9D7I - chains C and E of the 10 polymer chains in the assembly; structure by electron microscopy, 3.68 A resolution.

== Chain C (and E) ==
Protein: Surface protein gp120
Source organism: Human immunodeficiency virus 1
Notes: chain E of this document is another copy of the same molecule, construct and numbering; everything in this record applies to it too
Sequence (496 residues; each row starts with the number of its first residue; note: 3 numbers in that range are skipped by the numbering (no residue carries them; nothing is unmodelled there)):
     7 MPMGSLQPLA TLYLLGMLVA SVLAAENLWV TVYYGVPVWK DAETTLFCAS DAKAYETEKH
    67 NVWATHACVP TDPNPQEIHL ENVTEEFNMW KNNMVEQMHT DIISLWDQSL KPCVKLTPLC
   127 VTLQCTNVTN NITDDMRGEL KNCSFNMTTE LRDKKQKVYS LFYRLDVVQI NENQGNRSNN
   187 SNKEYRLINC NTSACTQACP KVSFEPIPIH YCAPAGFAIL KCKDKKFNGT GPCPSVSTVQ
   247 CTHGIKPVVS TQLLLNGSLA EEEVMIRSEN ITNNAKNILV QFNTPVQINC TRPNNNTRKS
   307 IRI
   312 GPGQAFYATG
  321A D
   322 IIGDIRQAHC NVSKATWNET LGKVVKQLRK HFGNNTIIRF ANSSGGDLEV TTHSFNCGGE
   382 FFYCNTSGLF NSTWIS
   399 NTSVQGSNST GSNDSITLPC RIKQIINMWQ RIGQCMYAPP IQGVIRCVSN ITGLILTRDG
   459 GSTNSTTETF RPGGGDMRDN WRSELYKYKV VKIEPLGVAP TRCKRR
Unresolved in the structure: 7-33, 58-66, 178-187, 399-410
Disulfide bonds: Cys119-Cys205, Cys126-Cys196, Cys131-Cys149, Cys201-Cys433, Cys296-Cys331, Cys378-Cys445, Cys385-Cys418
Covalently attached groups: N-acetylglucosamine (NAG) linked to Asn88, Asn133, Asn137, Asn148, Asn152, Asn234, Asn262, Asn276, Asn295, Asn301, Asn332, Asn355, Asn386, Asn392, Asn448; glycan linked to Asn363

== Chain C / chain E interface ==
Residue-residue contacts (16; chain C residue first):
  Glu156(C) with Cys126(E); Cys196(E); Asn197(E)
  Leu157(C) with Cys126(E); Val127(E); Thr128(E); Ile176(E), hydrophobic
  Arg158(C) with Cys126(E), hydrogen bond (backbone-backbone); Val127(E); Lys161(E)
  Asp159(C) with Thr128(E), hydrogen bond
  Arg308(C) with Asn197(E)
  Pro313(C) with Cys196(E), hydrophobic; Ser199(E); Ala200(E)
  Gly314(C) with Thr198(E)
Also at the interface, not in a pair above, chain E (13 interface residues in all): Thr123, Pro124, Arg192

== Overview ==
7 residues of chain C and 13 residues of chain E are in contact; the contacts include 2 hydrogen bonds. Among
the polar pairs are Asp159(C)-Thr128(E) and Arg158(C)-Cys126(E). N-acetylglucosamine is covalently linked to
Asn88(C), Asn133(C), Asn137(C), Asn148(C), Asn152(C) and Asn234(C) and 9 more.
Both chains are Surface protein gp120 (Human immunodeficiency virus 1). Entry 9D7I (Cryo-EM structure of BG505
DS-SOSIP.664 with 2 CH103 KN Fabs bound) was determined by electron microscopy (same publication as 9D7G,
9D7H, 9D7O and 9D7P).
